5XNY - chain A; structure by X-ray diffraction, 2.18 A resolution.

Chain A:
Name: CreD
Organism: Streptomyces cremeus
UniProt: A0A0K2JL82 (A0A0K2JL82_9ACTN); residues -15 to 460 here correspond to UniProt positions 1-476 (UniProt number = residue number + 16)
Chain sequence (489 residues; each row starts with the number of its first residue; numbers below 1 keep their minus sign (His-28 is residue -28)):
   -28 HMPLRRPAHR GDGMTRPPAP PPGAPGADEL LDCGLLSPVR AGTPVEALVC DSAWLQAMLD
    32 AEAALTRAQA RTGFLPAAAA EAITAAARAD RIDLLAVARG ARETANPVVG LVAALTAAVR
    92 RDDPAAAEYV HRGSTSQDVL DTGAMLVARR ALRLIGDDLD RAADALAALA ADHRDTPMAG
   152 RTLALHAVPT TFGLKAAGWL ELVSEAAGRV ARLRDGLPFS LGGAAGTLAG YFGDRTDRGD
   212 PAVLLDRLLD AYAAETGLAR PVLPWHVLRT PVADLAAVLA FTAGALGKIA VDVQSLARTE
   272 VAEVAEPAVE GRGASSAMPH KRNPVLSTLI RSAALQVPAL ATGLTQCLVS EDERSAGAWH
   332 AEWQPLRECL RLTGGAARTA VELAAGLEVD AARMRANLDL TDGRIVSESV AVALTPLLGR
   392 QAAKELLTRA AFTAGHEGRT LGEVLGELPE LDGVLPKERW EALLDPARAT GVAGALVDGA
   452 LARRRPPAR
Unresolved in the structure: -28 to -2, 204-210, 279-292, 456-460
Construct notes: expression tag (-28 to -16)
UniProt features mapped onto this chain:
  - active site: Ser286 (Proton acceptor), Arg325 (Proton donor)
  - binding site (fumarate): Arg121, Arg124, Arg185, Lys292, Asn294

In short:
UniProt lists active-site residues Ser286 and Arg325 and 5 fumarate-binding residues.
Chain A is CreD (Streptomyces cremeus); the structure, Crystal structure of CreD, was determined by X-ray
diffraction (same publication as 5XNZ).
